PDB entry 8JCB | electron microscopy, 9.50 A resolution (very low resolution: no residue pairs are listed; an interface is given only as per-side residue counts) | chains E and M of the 16 polymer chains in the assembly

Chain E:
Protein: T-cell surface glycoprotein CD3 epsilon chain
From: Homo sapiens
UniProt: P07766 (CD3E_HUMAN); numbering as in UniProt (aligned over 1-207)
Amino-acid sequence (207 residues; each row starts with the number of its first residue):
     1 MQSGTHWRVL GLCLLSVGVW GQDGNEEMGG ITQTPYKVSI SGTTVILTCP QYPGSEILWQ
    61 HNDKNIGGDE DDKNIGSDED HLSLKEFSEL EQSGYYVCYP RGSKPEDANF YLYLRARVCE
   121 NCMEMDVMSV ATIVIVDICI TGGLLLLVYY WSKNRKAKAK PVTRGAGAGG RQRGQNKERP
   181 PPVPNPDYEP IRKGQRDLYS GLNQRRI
Disordered / not traced: 1-32, 154-207
Disulfides: Cys49-Cys98, Cys119-Cys122

Chain M:
Protein: T cell receptor delta variable 1, T cell receptor delta constant
From: Homo sapiens
UniProt: chimeric construct of A0A1B0GX56, B7Z8K6: residues 21-114 from A0A1B0GX56 (TRDV1_HUMAN) positions 21-114 (same numbers); residues 138-290 from B7Z8K6 positions 1-153 (UniProt number = residue number - 137)
Amino-acid sequence (307 residues; row label = number of the first residue in the row; numbers below 1 keep their minus sign (Met-16 is residue -16)):
   -16 MDMRVPAQLL GLLLLWLSGA RCMDYKDDDD KGGSETGAQK VTQAQSSVSM PVRKAVTLNC
    44 LYETSWWSYY IFWYKQLPSK EMIFLIRQGS DEQNAKSGRY SVNFKKAAKS VALTISALQL
   104 EDSAKYFCAL GDPGGLNTDK LIFGKGTRVT VEPRSQPHTK PSVFVMKNGT NVACLVKEFY
   164 PKDIRINLVS SKKITEFDPA IVISPSGKYN AVKLGKYEDS NSVTCSVQHD NKTVHSTDFE
   224 VKTDSTDHVK PKETENTKQP SKSCHKPKAI VHTEKVNMMS LTVLGLRMLF AKTVAVNFLL
   284 TAKLFFL
Disordered / not traced: -16 to 21, 115-118, 225-255, 290
Disulfides: Cys43-Cys111, Cys157-Cys208
Construct notes: initiating methionine (-16); expression tag (-15 to 20); linker (115-137)
Curated features (UniProtKB/Swiss-Prot):
  - glycosylation (N-linked (GlcNAc...) asparagine): Asn151, Asn214

How chain E and chain M interact:
At this resolution (10 A) residue pairs are not listed: 7 residues of chain E and 6 of chain M lie at the interface.

In short:
Chain E and chain M form an interface of 7 and 6 residues respectively.
Here chain E is T-cell surface glycoprotein CD3 epsilon chain and chain M is T cell receptor delta variable 1,
T cell receptor delta constant, both from Homo sapiens. Entry 8JCB (Vgamma5 Vdelta1 T cell receptor complex)
was determined by electron microscopy (same publication as 8JBV, 8JC0, 8WXE, 8WY0, 8WYI and 8YC0).
